Entry 4F2R (X-ray diffraction, 1.63 A resolution); this record covers chains A and C of the 3 polymer chains in the assembly.

[Chain A]
Molecule: DNA polymerase
From: Geobacillus kaustophilus
Notes: EC 2.7.7.7
UniProt: Q5KWC1 (Q5KWC1_GEOKA); residues 285-876 here correspond to UniProt positions 287-878 (UniProt number = residue number + 2)
Chain sequence (592 residues; numbered 285 to 876; the number before each row is that of its first residue):
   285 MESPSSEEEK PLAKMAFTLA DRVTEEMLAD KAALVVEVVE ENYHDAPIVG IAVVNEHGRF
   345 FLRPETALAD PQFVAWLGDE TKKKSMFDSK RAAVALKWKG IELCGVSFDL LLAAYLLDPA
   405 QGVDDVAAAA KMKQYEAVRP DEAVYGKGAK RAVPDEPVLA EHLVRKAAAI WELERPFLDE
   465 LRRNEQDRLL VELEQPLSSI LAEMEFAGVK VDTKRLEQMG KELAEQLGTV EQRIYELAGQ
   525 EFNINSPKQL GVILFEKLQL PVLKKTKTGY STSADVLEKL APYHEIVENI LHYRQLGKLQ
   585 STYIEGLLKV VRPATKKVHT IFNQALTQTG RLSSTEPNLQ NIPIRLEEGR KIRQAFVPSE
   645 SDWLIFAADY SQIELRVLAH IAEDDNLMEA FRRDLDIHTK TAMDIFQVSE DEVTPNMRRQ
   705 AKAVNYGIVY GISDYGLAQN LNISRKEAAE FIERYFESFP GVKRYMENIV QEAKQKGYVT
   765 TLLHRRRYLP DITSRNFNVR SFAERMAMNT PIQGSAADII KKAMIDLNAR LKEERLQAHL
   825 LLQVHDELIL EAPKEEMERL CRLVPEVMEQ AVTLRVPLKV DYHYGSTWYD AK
Disordered / not traced: 285-298
Differences from the reference sequence: engineered mutation Ala-598 (Asp600 in Q5KWC1), Tyr-710 (Phe712 in Q5KWC1)
Small-molecule neighbours: CTP (cytidine-5'-triphosphate): Arg-629, Gln-656, Glu-658, His-682, Arg-702, Lys-706, Ala-707, Tyr-710, Tyr-714

[Chain C]
Molecule: 13-nt DNA strand
Sequence (13 nucleotides; each row starts with the number of its first residue; numbering starts at 0):
     0 CATGGGAGTC AGG
Disordered / not traced: 0-1

[Interface between chain A and chain C]
Contacting residue pairs (51):
  Asn-527(A) / DG11(C)  hydrogen bond to the phosphate
  Asn-529(A) / DG11(C)  sugar contact
  Ser-530(A) / DG11(C)  hydrogen bond to the phosphate
  Ser-530(A) / DG12(C)  hydrogen bond to the phosphate
  Lys-532(A) / DG12(C)  phosphate contact
  Gln-533(A) / DG12(C)  hydrogen bond to the phosphate
  Lys-582(A) / DG7(C)  base contact
  Lys-582(A) / DT8(C)  hydrogen bond to the base
  Lys-582(A) / DC9(C)  sugar contact
  Ser-585(A) / DC9(C)  phosphate contact
  Thr-586(A) / DC9(C)  sugar contact
  Gly-590(A) / DC9(C)  phosphate contact
  Leu-610(A) / DA6(C)  phosphate contact
  Leu-610(A) / DG7(C)  phosphate contact
  Thr-611(A) / DA6(C)  phosphate contact
  Gln-612(A) / DG5(C)  phosphate contact
  Gln-612(A) / DA6(C)  hydrogen bond to the phosphate
  Thr-613(A) / DG5(C)  sugar contact
  Arg-615(A) / DG4(C)  base contact
  Arg-615(A) / DG5(C)  hydrogen bond to the base
  Ser-617(A) / DA6(C)  phosphate contact
  Ser-617(A) / DG7(C)  hydrogen bond to the phosphate
  Ser-618(A) / DG7(C)  sugar contact
  Thr-619(A) / DG7(C)  phosphate contact
  Thr-619(A) / DT8(C)  phosphate contact
  Glu-620(A) / DT8(C)  hydrogen bond to the phosphate
  Asn-622(A) / DG7(C)  hydrogen bond to the sugar
  Asn-625(A) / DG7(C)  base contact
  Glu-658(A) / DG4(C)  base contact
  Tyr-710(A) / DG3(C)  base contact
  Gly-711(A) / DG3(C)  base contact
  Tyr-714(A) / DG3(C)  base contact
  Tyr-714(A) / DG4(C)  stacking on the base
  Gly-715(A) / DG3(C)  sugar contact
  Ile-716(A) / DG3(C)  sugar contact
  Ser-717(A) / DT2(C)  hydrogen bond to the phosphate
  Ser-717(A) / DG3(C)  hydrogen bond to the phosphate
  Tyr-719(A) / DT2(C)  stacking on the base
  Gly-720(A) / DG3(C)  hydrogen bond to the phosphate
  Asn-724(A) / DG3(C)  hydrogen bond to the base
  Arg-729(A) / DT2(C)  base contact
  Arg-771(A) / DG5(C)  salt bridge to the phosphate
  Phe-786(A) / DG4(C)  phosphate contact
  Phe-786(A) / DG5(C)  phosphate contact
  Arg-789(A) / DG3(C)  hydrogen bond to the phosphate
  Arg-789(A) / DG4(C)  salt bridge to the phosphate
  Met-790(A) / DG5(C)  phosphate contact
  Asn-793(A) / DG4(C)  sugar contact
  Gln-797(A) / DG4(C)  base contact
  Gln-797(A) / DG5(C)  hydrogen bond to the sugar
  His-829(A) / DG5(C)  base contact
Also at the interface, not in a pair above, chain C (11 interface residues in all): DA10

[Summary]
38 residues of chain A and 11 residues of chain C are in contact; the contacts include 16 hydrogen bonds, 2
salt bridges and 2 aromatic stacking contacts. Polar contacts include Lys-582(A)/DT8(C), Arg-615(A)/DG5(C) and
Asn-724(A)/DG3(C). Bound to chain A: CTP.
Chain A is DNA polymerase (Geobacillus kaustophilus) and chain C is a 13-nt DNA strand; the structure, DNA
Polymerase I Large Fragment complex 3, was determined by X-ray diffraction.
